PDB entry 7GVP | X-ray diffraction, 1.90 A resolution | chains A and D

== Chain A ==
Molecule: B-cell lymphoma 6 protein
Source organism: Homo sapiens
UniProtKB: P41182 (BCL6_HUMAN); numbering as in UniProt (aligned over 5-129)
Amino-acid sequence (128 residues; numbered 2 to 129; the number before each row is that of its first residue):
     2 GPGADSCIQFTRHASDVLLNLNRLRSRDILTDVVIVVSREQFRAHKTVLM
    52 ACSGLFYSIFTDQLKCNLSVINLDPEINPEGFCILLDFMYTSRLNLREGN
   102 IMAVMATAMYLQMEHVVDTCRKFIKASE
Disordered / not traced: 2-6, 129
Sequence notes: expression tag (2-4)
Residues lining bound ligands: A1ACR (5-[(2,5-dichloropyridin-4-yl)amino]-1,3-dihydro-2H-indol-2-one): N21, R24, L25, M51, A52, C53, S54, G55, Y58, Q113, M114, E115
Curated features (UniProtKB/Swiss-Prot):
  - mutagenesis: N21 (N21K: Abolishes interaction with NCOR2 and HDAC2, no effect on interaction with CTBP1 and transcriptional autoinhibition; when associated with A-116 and 376-Q--Q-379), S59 (S59A: Abolished ubiquitination by the SCF(FBXL17) complex), H116 (H116A: Abolishes interaction with NCOR2 and HDAC2, no effect on interaction with CTBP1 and transcriptional autoinhibition; when associated with K-21 and 376-Q--Q-379)

== Chain D ==
Molecule: WVIP tetrapeptide
Amino-acid sequence (6 residues; each row starts with the number of its first residue; numbering starts at 0):
     0 XWVIPA
Modified residues: ACE (acetyl group) at position 0

== How chain A and chain D interact ==
Residue-residue contacts - 11 pairs, chain A then chain D:
  C8(A) with P4(D)
  I9(A) with W1(D), hydrophobic; V2(D)
  Q10(A) with ACE_0(D); W1(D); V2(D), hydrogen bond (backbone-backbone); P4(D)
  F11(A) with ACE_0(D); W1(D)
  T12(A) with ACE_0(D), hydrogen bond (backbone-backbone); V2(D)
Also at the interface, not in a pair above, chain D (5 interface residues in all): I3

== Overview ==
Chain A and chain D each contribute 5 residues to their interface, with 2 hydrogen bonds. Main-chain hydrogen
bonds include Q10(A)-V2(D) and T12(A)-ACE_0(D). Chain A binds compound A1ACR. UniProt lists 3 mutagenesis
sites on chain A.
Here chain A is B-cell lymphoma 6 protein (Homo sapiens) and chain D is WVIP tetrapeptide. Entry 7GVP (Crystal
Structure of B-cell lymphoma 6 protein BTB domain in complex with ligand 4 at 5.60 ...) was determined by
X-ray diffraction, deposited together with 7GUD, 7GUE, 7GUF, 7GUG, 7GUH, 7GUI and 126 further entries.
